PDB entry 8IDB | electron microscopy, 3.90 A resolution | chains A and B of the 4 polymer chains in the assembly

Chain A (and B):
Protein: Cell division ATP-binding protein FtsE
Source organism: Mycobacterium tuberculosis
Notes: chain B of this document is another copy of the same molecule, construct and numbering; everything in this record applies to it too
Reference sequence: O05779 (FTSE_MYCTU); residues 1-230 here = UniProt positions 1-230
Sequence (230 residues; numbered 1 to 230; the number before each row is that of its first residue):
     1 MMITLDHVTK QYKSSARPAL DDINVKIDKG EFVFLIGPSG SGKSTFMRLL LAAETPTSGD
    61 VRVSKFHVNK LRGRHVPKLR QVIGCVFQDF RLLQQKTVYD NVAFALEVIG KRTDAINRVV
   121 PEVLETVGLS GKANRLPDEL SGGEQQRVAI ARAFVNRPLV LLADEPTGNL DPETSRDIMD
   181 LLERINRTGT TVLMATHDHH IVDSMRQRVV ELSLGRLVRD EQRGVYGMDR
Disordered / not traced: 55-62, 214-230 (chain B: 1-7, 55-63, 214-230)
Swiss-Prot annotation at these positions:
  - binding site (ATP): Gly37 to Ser44
Reported in the primary citation:
  - mutagenesis - D164A, E165Q: decreased catalytic activity on ATP

Chain A / chain B interface:
Residue-residue contacts (11; chain A residue first):
  Gly40(A) - Asp171(B)
  Glu165(A) - Asn169(B)
  Asn169(A) - Gln88(B)
  Asn169(A) - His197(B)
  Leu170(A) - His197(B)
  Asp171(A) - Pro38(B)
  Asp171(A) - His197(B)
  Pro172(A) - His197(B)
  Pro172(A) - Asp198(B)
  His197(A) - Leu170(B)  hydrogen bond (side chain-backbone)
  His199(A) - His200(B)
Other interface residues (no listed pair), chain A (9 interface residues in all): Ser39
Other interface residues (no listed pair), chain B (10 interface residues in all): Gly40, His199

Summary:
The interface between chain A and chain B involves 9 residues on one side and 10 on the other; the contacts
include 1 hydrogen bond. The hydrogen-bonded pair is His197(A)-Leu170(B). Curated annotation (UniProt) lists 8
ATP-binding residues on chain A. The paper reports that D164A and E165Q of chain A reduce catalytic activity
on ATP.
Both chains are Cell division ATP-binding protein FtsE (Mycobacterium tuberculosis). Entry 8IDB (Cryo-EM
structure of Mycobacterium tuberculosis FtsEX complex in peptidisc) was determined by electron microscopy,
deposited together with 8IDC, 8IDD, 8IGQ and 8JIA.
